7KSS - chains A and P of the 4 polymer chains in the assembly; structure by X-ray diffraction, 1.50 A resolution.

# Chain A
Name: DNA-directed DNA/RNA polymerase mu
Source organism: Homo sapiens
Notes: EC 2.7.7.7
UniProt: Q9NP87 (DPOLM_HUMAN); numbering as in UniProt; present here: 132-397, 410-494
Amino-acid sequence (356 residues; each row starts with the number of its first residue; note: 12 numbers in that range are skipped by the numbering (no residue carries them; nothing is unmodelled there)):
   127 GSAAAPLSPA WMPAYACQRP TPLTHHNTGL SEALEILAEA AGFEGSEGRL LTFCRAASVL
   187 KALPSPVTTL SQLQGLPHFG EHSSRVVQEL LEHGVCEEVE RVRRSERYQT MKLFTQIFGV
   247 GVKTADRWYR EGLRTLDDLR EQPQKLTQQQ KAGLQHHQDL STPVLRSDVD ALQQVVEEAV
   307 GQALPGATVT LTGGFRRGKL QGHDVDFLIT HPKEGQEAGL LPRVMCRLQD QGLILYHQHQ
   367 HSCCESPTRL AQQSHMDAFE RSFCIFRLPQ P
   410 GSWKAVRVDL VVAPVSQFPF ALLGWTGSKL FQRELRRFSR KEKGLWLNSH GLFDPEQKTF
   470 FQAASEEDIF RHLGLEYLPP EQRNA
Not modelled in the structure: 127-137, 365-383
Differences from the reference sequence: expression tag (127-131); conflict Gly-410 (Pro in Q9NP87)
Bound ions: Na+ site 1 near Phe-205 (its only coordinating residue here); Na+ site 2: Thr-241, Ile-243, Val-246 (shared with DT3(P) of chain P); Ca2+ site 1: Asp-330, Asp-332, Asp-418 (together with 2'-deoxyguanosine-5'-triphosphate) (shared with DA4(P) of chain P); Ca2+ site 2: Asp-330, Asp-332 (together with 2'-deoxyguanosine-5'-triphosphate)
Small-molecule neighbours: 2'-deoxyguanosine-5'-triphosphate (DGT): Gly-319, Gly-320, Arg-323, Lys-325, Gln-327, Gly-328, His-329, Asp-330, Asp-332, Gly-433, Trp-434, Thr-435, Gly-436, Ser-437, Lys-438, Gln-441, Arg-445
Curated features (UniProtKB/Swiss-Prot):
  - region: Arg-323 to Asp-332 (Involved in ssDNA binding)
  - binding site (Mg(2+)): Asp-330, Asp-332, Asp-418
  - site: Gly-433 (Responsible for the low discrimination between dNTP and rNTP)
What the authors report for this chain:
  - binding site for the 9-nt DNA strand: Arg-445
  - Ca2+ coordination: Asp-330
  - binding site for 2'-deoxyguanosine-5'-triphosphate: Gly-320, Arg-323, Lys-325, His-329, Lys-438
  - mutagenesis - K438D (37- and 23-fold): decreased catalytic activity on 2'-deoxyguanosine-5'-triphosphate
  - mutagenesis - K438D: unchanged catalytic activity on presence of Mn2+
  - mutagenesis - R445A: increased catalytic activity on dGTP misinsertion
  - mutagenesis - K438D: decreased catalytic activity on Mg2+-dependent dGTP:At
  - mutagenesis - K438D (23-fold): decreased catalytic activity on :Ct insertion

# Chain P
Molecule: 4-nt DNA strand
Sequence (4 nucleotides; each row starts with the number of its first residue):
     1 CGTA
Bound ions: Na+: DT3 (shared with Thr-241(A), Ile-243(A), Val-246(A) of chain A); Ca2+: DA4 (together with 2'-deoxyguanosine-5'-triphosphate) (shared with Asp-330(A), Asp-332(A), Asp-418(A) of chain A)

# Chain A / chain P interface
Residue-residue contacts - 22 pairs, chain A then chain P:
  Ile-243(A) with DT3(P), phosphate contact
  Phe-244(A) with DT3(P), phosphate contact
  Gly-245(A) with DG2(P), phosphate contact; DT3(P), hydrogen bond to the phosphate
  Val-246(A) with DG2(P), hydrogen bond to the phosphate; DT3(P), hydrogen bond to the phosphate
  Gly-247(A) with DG2(P), hydrogen bond to the phosphate; DT3(P), phosphate contact
  Lys-249(A) with DC1(P), phosphate contact; DG2(P), phosphate contact
  Thr-250(A) with DC1(P), hydrogen bond to the phosphate; DG2(P), hydrogen bond to the phosphate
  Gln-275(A) with DG2(P), sugar contact
  His-329(A) with DA4(P), salt bridge to the phosphate
  Asp-330(A) with DA4(P), phosphate contact
  Asp-332(A) with DA4(P), phosphate contact
  Phe-389(A) with DT3(P), sugar contact; DA4(P), sugar contact
  Arg-416(A) with DT3(P), phosphate contact; DA4(P), salt bridge to the phosphate
  Asp-418(A) with DA4(P), phosphate contact
  Trp-434(A) with DA4(P), phosphate contact
Other interface residues (no listed pair), chain A (17 interface residues in all): Val-248, Arg-387

# In short
17 residues of chain A face 4 of chain P across their interface; the contacts include 6 hydrogen bonds and 2
salt bridges. Polar pairs include Gly-245(A)/DT3(P), Val-246(A)/DG2(P) and Val-246(A)/DT3(P). From the paper:
a binding site for 2'-deoxyguanosine-5'-triphosphate at Gly-320(A), Arg-323(A) and Lys-325(A) among others;
K438D of chain A reduces catalytic activity on 2'-deoxyguanosine-5'-triphosphate.
Chain A is DNA-directed DNA/RNA polymerase mu (Homo sapiens) and chain P is a 4-nt DNA strand; the structure,
DNA Polymerase Mu, dGTP:Ct Pre-Catalytic Ground State Ternary Complex, 10 mM Ca2+ (20min), was determined by
X-ray diffraction together with 7KST, 7KSU, 7KSV, 7KSW, 7KSX, 7KSY and 25 further entries from the same study.
